6WZ5 - chains A and I of the 10 polymer chains in the assembly; structure by electron microscopy, 2.20 A resolution.

[Chain A]
Molecule: Histone H3.2
From: Xenopus laevis
Reference sequence: P84233 (H32_XENLA); residues 1-135 here correspond to UniProt positions 2-136 (UniProt number = residue number + 1)
Chain sequence (135 residues; each row starts with the number of its first residue):
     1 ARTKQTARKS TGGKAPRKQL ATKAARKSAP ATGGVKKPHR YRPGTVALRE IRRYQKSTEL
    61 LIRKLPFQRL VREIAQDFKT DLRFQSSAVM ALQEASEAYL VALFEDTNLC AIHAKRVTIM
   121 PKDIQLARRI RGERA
Disordered / not traced: 1-36, 135
Sequence notes: variant Ala102 (Gly103 in P84233)

[Chain I]
Molecule: 167-nt DNA strand
From: synthetic construct
Sequence (167 nucleotides; numbered -83 to 83; the number before each row is that of its first residue; numbers below 1 keep their minus sign (DC-83 is residue -83)):
   -83 CAATACATGC ACAGGATGTA TATATCTGAC ACGTGCCTGG AGACTAGGGA GTAATCCCCT
   -23 TGGCGGTTAA AACGCGGGGG ACAGCGCGTA CGTGCGTTTA AGCGGTGCTA GAGCTGTCTA
    37 CGACCAATTG AGCGGCCTCG GCACCGGGAT TCTCCAGGGC ATCATAG
Disordered / not traced: -83 to -77, 77-83

[Interface between chain A and chain I]
Residue-residue contacts (24; chain A residue first):
  Arg40(A) - DG-8(I)  base contact
  Arg40(A) - DC70(I)  sugar contact
  Tyr41(A) - DT69(I)  phosphate contact
  Tyr41(A) - DC70(I)  phosphate contact
  Arg42(A) - DG-5(I)  salt bridge to the phosphate
  Arg42(A) - DC70(I)  salt bridge to the phosphate
  Pro43(A) - DG-5(I)  phosphate contact
  Thr45(A) - DT69(I)  phosphate contact
  Thr45(A) - DC70(I)  hydrogen bond to the phosphate
  Arg63(A) - DA-14(I)  sugar contact
  Arg72(A) - DT-23(I)  salt bridge to the phosphate
  Arg83(A) - DT-24(I)  sugar contact
  Arg83(A) - DT-23(I)  phosphate contact
  Phe84(A) - DT-24(I)  sugar contact
  Phe84(A) - DT-23(I)  hydrogen bond to the phosphate
  Gln85(A) - DT-24(I)  phosphate contact
  Ser86(A) - DT-24(I)  hydrogen bond to the phosphate
  Arg116(A) - DA-3(I)  phosphate contact
  Arg116(A) - DC-2(I)  salt bridge to the phosphate
  Val117(A) - DG-4(I)  sugar contact
  Val117(A) - DA-3(I)  hydrogen bond to the phosphate
  Thr118(A) - DG-4(I)  phosphate contact
  Thr118(A) - DA-3(I)  hydrogen bond to the phosphate
  Met120(A) - DC-2(I)  phosphate contact
Also at the interface, not in a pair above, chain A (18 interface residues in all): Gln68, Leu82, Lys115
Also at the interface, not in a pair above, chain I (13 interface residues in all): DA-13, DG-6, DC71

[Overview]
Chain A and chain I form an interface of 18 and 13 residues respectively; the contacts include 5 hydrogen
bonds and 4 salt bridges. Polar pairs include Thr45(A)-DC70(I), Phe84(A)-DT-23(I) and Ser86(A)-DT-24(I).
Here chain A is Histone H3.2 (Xenopus laevis) and chain I is a 167-nt DNA strand (synthetic construct). Entry
6WZ5 (Bridging of double-strand DNA break activates PARP2/HPF1 to modify chromatin) was determined by electron
microscopy (same publication as 6WZ9, 6X0L, 6X0M and 6X0N).
